PDB entry 7KAU | electron microscopy, 4.00 A resolution | chains A and C of the 7 polymer chains in the assembly

[Chain A]
Molecule: Protein transport protein SEC61
From: Saccharomyces cerevisiae BY4741
Notes: engineered mutation(s): M90L/T185I/M294I/M450L
Reference sequence: P32915 (SC61A_YEAST); numbering as in UniProt (aligned over 1-480)
Sequence (480 residues; row label = number of the first residue in the row):
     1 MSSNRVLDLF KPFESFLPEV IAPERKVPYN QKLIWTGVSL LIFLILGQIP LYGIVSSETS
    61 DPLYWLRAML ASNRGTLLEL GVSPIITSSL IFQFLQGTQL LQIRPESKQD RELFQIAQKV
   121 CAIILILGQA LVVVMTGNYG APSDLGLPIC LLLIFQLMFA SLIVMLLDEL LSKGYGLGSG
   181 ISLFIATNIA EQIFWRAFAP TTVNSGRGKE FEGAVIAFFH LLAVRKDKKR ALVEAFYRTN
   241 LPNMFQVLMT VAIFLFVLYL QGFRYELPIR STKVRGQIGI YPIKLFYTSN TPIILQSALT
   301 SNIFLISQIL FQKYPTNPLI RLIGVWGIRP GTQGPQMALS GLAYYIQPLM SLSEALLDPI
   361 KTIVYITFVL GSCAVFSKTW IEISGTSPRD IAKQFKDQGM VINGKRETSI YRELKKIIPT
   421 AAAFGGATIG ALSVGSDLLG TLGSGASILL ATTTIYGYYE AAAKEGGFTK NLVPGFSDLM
Unresolved in the structure: 1-11, 56-61, 143-146, 329-335, 469-480
Sequence notes: variant Leu-90 (Met in P32915), Ile-185 (Thr in P32915), Ile-294 (Met in P32915), Leu-450 (Met in P32915)
Swiss-Prot annotation at these positions:
  - mutagenesis: Lys-273 (K273P/G: Severe growth defect), Arg-275 (R275D/G/P/Q/Y: Severe growth defect; R275E/F/V: Severe growth defect; lowers SRP-dependent and SRP-independent translocation), Gly-276 (G276P: Severe growth defect), Lys-405 (K405D/E/P: Severe growth defect), Arg-406 (R406D: Severe growth defect; lowers SRP-dependent translocation; R406E: Severe growth defect; lowers SRP-dependent and SRP-independent translocation; R406H/W: Severe growth defect)

[Chain C]
Molecule: Protein transport protein SSS1
From: Saccharomyces cerevisiae BY4741
Reference sequence: P35179 (SC61G_YEAST); residues 1-80 here = UniProt positions 1-80
Sequence (80 residues; row label = number of the first residue in the row):
     1 MARASEKGEE KKQSNNQVEK LVEAPVEFVR EGTQFLAKCK KPDLKEYTKI VKAVGIGFIA
    61 VGIIGYAIKL IHIPIRYVIV
Unresolved in the structure: 1-25

[How chain A and chain C interact]
Residue-residue contacts - 46 pairs, chain A then chain C:
  Leu-41(A) / Ile-68(C)  hydrophobic
  Leu-44(A) / Ile-64(C)
  Leu-44(A) / Gly-65(C)
  Leu-44(A) / Ile-68(C)  hydrophobic
  Ile-45(A) / His-72(C)
  Gln-48(A) / Lys-69(C)
  Gln-48(A) / Arg-76(C)  hydrogen bond (backbone-side chain)
  Pro-50(A) / Val-80(C)  hydrophobic
  Thr-187(A) / Val-61(C)
  Ala-190(A) / Phe-58(C)  hydrophobic
  Ala-190(A) / Gly-62(C)
  Glu-191(A) / Gly-65(C)
  Glu-191(A) / Lys-69(C)
  Phe-194(A) / Gly-62(C)
  Phe-194(A) / Ile-63(C)
  Trp-195(A) / Tyr-66(C)  hydrophobic
  Trp-195(A) / Lys-69(C)
  Phe-198(A) / Tyr-66(C)  hydrogen bond (backbone-side chain)
  Pro-200(A) / Tyr-66(C)
  Pro-200(A) / Leu-70(C)  hydrophobic
  Phe-254(A) / Val-54(C)  hydrophobic
  Leu-255(A) / Tyr-47(C)  hydrogen bond (backbone-side chain)
  Leu-255(A) / Val-51(C)  hydrophobic
  Leu-258(A) / Val-51(C)  hydrophobic
  Leu-258(A) / Val-54(C)  hydrophobic
  Tyr-259(A) / Tyr-47(C)  hydrophobic
  Gly-262(A) / Lys-40(C)
  Gly-262(A) / Pro-42(C)
  Phe-263(A) / Lys-41(C)
  Arg-264(A) / Cys-39(C)
  Arg-264(A) / Lys-40(C)  hydrogen bond (backbone-backbone)
  Tyr-265(A) / Phe-35(C)  hydrophobic
  Tyr-265(A) / Lys-38(C)
  Tyr-265(A) / Cys-39(C)
  Glu-266(A) / Lys-40(C)
  Ala-421(A) / Phe-35(C)  hydrophobic
  Ala-423(A) / Phe-28(C)  hydrophobic
  Phe-424(A) / Phe-28(C)  hydrophobic
  Phe-424(A) / Gly-32(C)
  Ala-451(A) / Phe-58(C)  hydrophobic
  Ile-455(A) / Val-54(C)  hydrophobic
  Ile-455(A) / Phe-58(C)  hydrophobic
  Tyr-456(A) / Ile-50(C)  hydrophobic
  Tyr-459(A) / Lys-49(C)  hydrogen bond
  Tyr-459(A) / Ile-50(C)
  Tyr-459(A) / Ala-53(C)  hydrophobic
Also at the interface, not in a pair above, chain A (36 interface residues in all): Leu-40, Ile-49, Ala-186, Ala-199, Ile-283, Lys-284, Leu-285, Ile-417
Also at the interface, not in a pair above, chain C (33 interface residues in all): Leu-36, Glu-46, Gly-55, Gly-57, Ile-59, Ile-73

[In short]
36 residues of chain A and 33 residues of chain C are in contact, with 5 hydrogen bonds. Polar pairs include
Gln-48(A)/Arg-76(C), Phe-198(A)/Tyr-66(C) and Leu-255(A)/Tyr-47(C). UniProt lists 5 mutagenesis sites on chain
A.
Chain A is Protein transport protein SEC61 and chain C is Protein transport protein SSS1, both from
Saccharomyces cerevisiae BY4741; the structure, Cryo-EM structure of the Sec complex from S. cerevisiae, Sec61
pore ring and Sec63 FN3 double ..., was determined by electron microscopy, deposited together with 7KAH, 7KAI,
7KAJ, 7KAK, 7KAL, 7KAM and 8 further entries.
